7TKS - chains A and E of the 27 polymer chains in the assembly; structure by electron microscopy, 7.50 A resolution (low resolution: residue-level contacts below are approximate; hydrogen-bond / salt-bridge calls are withheld).

== Chain A ==
Name: ATP synthase subunit alpha
From: Saccharomyces cerevisiae
Reference sequence: P07251 (ATPA_YEAST); residues 1-510 here correspond to UniProt positions 36-545 (UniProt number = residue number + 35)
Chain sequence (510 residues; numbered 1 to 510; the number before each row is that of its first residue):
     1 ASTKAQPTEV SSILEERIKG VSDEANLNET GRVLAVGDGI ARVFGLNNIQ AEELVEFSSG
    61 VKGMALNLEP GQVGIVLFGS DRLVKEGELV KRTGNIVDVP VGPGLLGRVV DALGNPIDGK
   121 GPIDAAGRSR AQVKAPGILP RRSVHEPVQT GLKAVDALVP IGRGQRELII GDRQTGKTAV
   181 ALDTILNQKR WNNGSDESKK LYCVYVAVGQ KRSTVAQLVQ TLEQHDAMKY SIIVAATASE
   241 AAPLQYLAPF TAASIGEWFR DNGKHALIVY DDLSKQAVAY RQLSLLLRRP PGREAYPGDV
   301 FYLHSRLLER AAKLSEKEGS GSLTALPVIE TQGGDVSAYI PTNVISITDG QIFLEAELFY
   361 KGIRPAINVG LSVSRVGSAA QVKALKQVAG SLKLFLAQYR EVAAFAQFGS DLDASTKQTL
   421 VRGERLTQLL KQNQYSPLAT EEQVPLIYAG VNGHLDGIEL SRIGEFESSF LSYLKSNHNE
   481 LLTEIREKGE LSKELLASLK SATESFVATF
Unresolved in the structure: 1-8, 408-409, 510
UniProt features mapped onto this chain:
  - binding site (ATP): Gly171 to Thr178
  - site: Ser372 (Required for activity)
  - modified residue (Phosphoserine): Ser22, Ser143

== Chain E ==
Name: ATP synthase subunit beta
From: Saccharomyces cerevisiae
Notes: EC 7.1.2.2
Reference sequence: P00830 (ATPB_YEAST); residues 1-478 here correspond to UniProt positions 34-511 (UniProt number = residue number + 33)
Chain sequence (478 residues; row label = number of the first residue in the row):
     1 ASAAQSTPIT GKVTAVIGAI VDVHFEQSEL PAILNALEIK TPQGKLVLEV AQHLGENTVR
    61 TIAMDGTEGL VRGEKVLDTG GPISVPVGRE TLGRIINVIG EPIDERGPIK SKLRKPIHAD
   121 PPSFAEQSTS AEILETGIKV VDLLAPYARG GKIGLFGGAG VGKTVFIQEL INNIAKAHGG
   181 FSVFTGVGER TREGNDLYRE MKETGVINLE GESKVALVFG QMNEPPGARA RVALTGLTIA
   241 EYFRDEEGQD VLLFIDNIFR FTQAGSEVSA LLGRIPSAVG YQPTLATDMG LLQERITTTK
   301 KGSVTSVQAV YVPADDLTDP APATTFAHLD ATTVLSRGIS ELGIYPAVDP LDSKSRLLDA
   361 AVVGQEHYDV ASKVQETLQT YKSLQDIIAI LGMDELSEQD KLTVERARKI QRFLSQPFAV
   421 AEVFTGIPGK LVRLKDTVAS FKAVLEGKYD NIPEHAFYMV GGIEDVVAKA EKLAAEAN
Unresolved in the structure: 1-6, 476-478
UniProt features mapped onto this chain:
  - binding site (ATP): Gly157 to Thr164
  - modified residue: Thr79 (Phosphothreonine), Thr204 (Phosphothreonine), Ser340 (Phosphoserine)

== Chain A / chain E interface ==
Contacting residue pairs (23):
  Asn47(A) with Arg72(E)
  Asn48(A) with Arg72(E)
  Ile49(A) with Leu70(E); Val71(E); Arg72(E)
  Gln50(A) with Leu70(E)
  Ala51(A) with Glu68(E); Gly69(E); Leu70(E)
  Leu68(A) with Val16(E); Ile17(E)
  Pro70(A) with Thr14(E)
  Gly137(A) with Ile103(E)
  Ile138(A) with Ile103(E)
  Leu139(A) with Ile103(E)
  Gly292(A) with Val279(E); Gly280(E)
  Arg293(A) with Val279(E)
  Ser337(A) with Pro313(E); Ala314(E)
  Ile345(A) with Ala159(E)
  Ser346(A) with Ala159(E)
  Asp349(A) with Gly160(E)
Also at the interface, not in a pair above, chain A (22 interface residues in all): Glu69, Pro291, Arg306, Gly370, Ser374, Arg375
Also at the interface, not in a pair above, chain E (20 interface residues in all): Asp104, Asn223, Glu341, Val423, Phe424

== In short ==
Chain A and chain E form an interface of 22 and 20 residues respectively. From UniProt: 8 ATP-binding residues
on chain A; 8 ATP-binding residues on chain E.
Chain A is ATP synthase subunit alpha and chain E is ATP synthase subunit beta, both from Saccharomyces
cerevisiae; the structure, Yeast ATP synthase State 3catalytic(e) with 10 mM ATP backbone model, was
determined by electron microscopy, deposited together with 7TJS, 7TJT, 7TJU, 7TJV, 7TJW, 7TJX and 30 further
entries.
